Entry 4Y04 (X-ray diffraction, 1.66 A resolution); this record covers chain A.

# Chain A
Name: Peptidase S46
From: Porphyromonas gingivalis
UniProt: A0A076NW73 (A0A076NW73_PORGN); numbering as in UniProt (aligned over 1-720)
Chain sequence (720 residues; row label = number of the first residue in the row):
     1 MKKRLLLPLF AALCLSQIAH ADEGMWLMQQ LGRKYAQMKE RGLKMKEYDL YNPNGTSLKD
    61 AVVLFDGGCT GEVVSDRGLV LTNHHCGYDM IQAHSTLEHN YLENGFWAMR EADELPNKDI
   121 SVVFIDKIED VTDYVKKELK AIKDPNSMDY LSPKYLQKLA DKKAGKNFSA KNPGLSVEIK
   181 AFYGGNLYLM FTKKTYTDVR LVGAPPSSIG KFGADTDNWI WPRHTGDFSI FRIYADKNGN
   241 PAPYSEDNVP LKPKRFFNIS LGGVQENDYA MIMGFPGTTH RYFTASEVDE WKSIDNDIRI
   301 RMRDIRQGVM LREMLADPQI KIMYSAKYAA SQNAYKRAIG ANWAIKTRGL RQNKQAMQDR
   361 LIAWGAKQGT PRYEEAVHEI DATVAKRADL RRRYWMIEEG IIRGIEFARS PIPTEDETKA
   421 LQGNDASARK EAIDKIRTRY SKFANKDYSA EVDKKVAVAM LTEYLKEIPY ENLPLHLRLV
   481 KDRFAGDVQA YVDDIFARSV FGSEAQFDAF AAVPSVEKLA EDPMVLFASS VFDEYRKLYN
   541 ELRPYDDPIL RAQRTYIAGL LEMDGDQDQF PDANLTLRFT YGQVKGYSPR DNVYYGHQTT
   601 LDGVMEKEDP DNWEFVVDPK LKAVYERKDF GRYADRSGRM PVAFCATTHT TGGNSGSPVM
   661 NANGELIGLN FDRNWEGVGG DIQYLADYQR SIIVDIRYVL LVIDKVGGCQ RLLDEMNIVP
Not modelled in the structure: 1-21, 416-427
Cystine bridges: C69-C86
Ion coordination: K+ site 1: N218, D672; K+ site 2: T278, T651, D681
Reported in the primary citation:
  - catalytic residues: H85, D227, G653, S655
  - contacts within the chain: H85-D227 (hydrogen bond), H85-S655 (hydrogen bond)
  - binding site for K+: N218, N333, D672 (proposed by the authors, not directly observed)
  - binding site for K+: W219, T651, G652, R673, D681
  - conformationally variable residues (domain motion): N333
  - K+ coordination: N218, D672
  - specificity-determining residues: R673
  - mutagenesis - R673A: abolished catalytic activity on Asp/Glu at the P1 position
  - mutagenesis - R673G: decreased catalytic activity on Gly-Glu-pNA
  - mutagenesis - R673G: decreased catalytic activity on Gly-Asp-pNA
  - mutagenesis - R337N/R673G: increased catalytic activity on Gly-Phe-pNA
  - mutagenesis - R337N/R673G: increased catalytic activity on Ala-Ala-pNA
  - mutagenesis - R337A, R337N: increased catalytic activity on Gly-Glu-pNA
  - mutagenesis - R337A: unchanged catalytic activity on Gly-Asp-pNA
  - mutagenesis - R337N: increased catalytic activity on Gly-Asp-pNA
  - specificity-determining residues: T650, N670 (by similarity / conservation)

# Summary
The K+ site 1 is built by N218 and D672. T278, T651 and D681 form the K+ site 2. The paper reports catalytic
residues H85, D227 and G653 among others; R337A and R337N increase catalytic activity on Gly-Glu-pNA; 5
substitutions were tested in all.
Chain A is Peptidase S46 (Porphyromonas gingivalis); the structure, Crystal structure of dipeptidyl peptidase
11 (DPP11) from Porphyromonas gingivalis (Space), was determined by X-ray diffraction, deposited together with
4XZY, 4Y01, 4Y02 and 4Y06.
